PDB entry 7VRA | X-ray diffraction, 2.41 A resolution | chain A

# Chain A
Name: Epidermal growth factor receptor
Source organism: Homo sapiens
Notes: EC 2.7.10.1
UniProt: P00533 (EGFR_HUMAN); numbering as in UniProt (aligned over 696-1022)
Amino-acid sequence (331 residues; each row starts with the number of its first residue):
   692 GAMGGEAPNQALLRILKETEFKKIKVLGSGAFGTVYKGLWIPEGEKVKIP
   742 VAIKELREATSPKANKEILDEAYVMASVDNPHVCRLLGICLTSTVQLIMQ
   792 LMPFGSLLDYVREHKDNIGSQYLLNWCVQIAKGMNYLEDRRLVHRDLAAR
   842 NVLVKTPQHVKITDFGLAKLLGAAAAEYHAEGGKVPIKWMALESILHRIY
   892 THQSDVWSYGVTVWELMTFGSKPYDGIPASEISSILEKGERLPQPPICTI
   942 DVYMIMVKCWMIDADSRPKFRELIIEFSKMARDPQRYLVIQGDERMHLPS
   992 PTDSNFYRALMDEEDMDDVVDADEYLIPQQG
Unresolved in the structure: 692-695, 748-751, 864-874, 986-1004, 1019-1022
Differences from the reference sequence: expression tag (692-695); engineered mutation Met790 (Thr in P00533), Ser797 (Cys in P00533); conflict Ala865 (Glu in P00533), Ala866 (Glu in P00533), Ala867 (Lys in P00533)
Ligand contacts: I0A (25-chloro-11-(ethylsulfonyl)-44-morpholino-11H-5,12-dioxa-3-aza-1(3,6)-indola-2(4,2)-pyrimidina-4(1,3)-benzenacyclododecaphane): Leu718, Gly719, Ser720, Phe723, Val726, Ala743, Lys745, Cys775, Met790, Gln791, Leu792, Met793, Pro794, Gly796, Ser797, Asp800, Arg841, Asn842, Leu844, Thr854, Asp855

# In short
Bound to chain A: compound I0A.
Chain A is Epidermal growth factor receptor (Homo sapiens); the structure, The crystal structure of EGFR
T790M/C797S with the inhibitor HC5476, was determined by X-ray diffraction, deposited together with 7VRE.
